7UY8 - chains B and A of the 4 polymer chains in the assembly; structure by electron microscopy, 4.50 A resolution (low resolution: residue-level contacts below are approximate; hydrogen-bond / salt-bridge calls are withheld).

== Chain B ==
Name: DNA polymerase alpha subunit B
Source organism: Tetrahymena thermophila
Reference sequence: I7MAE1 (I7MAE1_TETTS); residue numbers follow UniProt; this construct covers 1-595
Amino-acid sequence (595 residues; row label = number of the first residue in the row):
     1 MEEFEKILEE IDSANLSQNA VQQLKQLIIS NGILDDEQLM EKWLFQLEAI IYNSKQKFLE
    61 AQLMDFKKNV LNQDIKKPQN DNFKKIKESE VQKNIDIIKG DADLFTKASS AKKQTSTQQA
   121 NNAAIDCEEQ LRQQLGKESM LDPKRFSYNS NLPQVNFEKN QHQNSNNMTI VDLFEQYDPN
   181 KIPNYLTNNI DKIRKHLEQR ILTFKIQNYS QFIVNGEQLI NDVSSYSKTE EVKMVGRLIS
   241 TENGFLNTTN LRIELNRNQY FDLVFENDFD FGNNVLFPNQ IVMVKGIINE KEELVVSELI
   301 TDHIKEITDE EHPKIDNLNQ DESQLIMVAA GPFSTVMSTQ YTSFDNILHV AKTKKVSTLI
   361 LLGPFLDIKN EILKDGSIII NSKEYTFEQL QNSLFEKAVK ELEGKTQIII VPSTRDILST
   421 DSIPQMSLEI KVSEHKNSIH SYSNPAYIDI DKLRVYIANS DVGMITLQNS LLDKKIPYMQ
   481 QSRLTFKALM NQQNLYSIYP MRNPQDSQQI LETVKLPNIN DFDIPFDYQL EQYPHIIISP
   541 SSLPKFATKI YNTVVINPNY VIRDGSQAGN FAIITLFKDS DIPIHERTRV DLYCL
Disordered / not traced: 1-160, 216-229, 288-293, 305-322, 580-584

== Chain A ==
Name: DNA polymerase
Source organism: Tetrahymena thermophila
Notes: EC 2.7.7.7
Reference sequence: Q23AJ0 (Q23AJ0_TETTS); numbering as in UniProt (aligned over 1-1393)
Amino-acid sequence (1393 residues; each row starts with the number of its first residue):
     1 MSDKLTRLER LNKEVKKQNK LKQHSKNNRF DDDMDIEAYE DDEQIEEDDF IDDTQEDKKY
    61 KKKYREIEDE FDQEIEEEEE LNKKKKTKNT ILNYTNTTAV TNNKKKAISK QIPDIDIEEI
   121 MKLTERKKKI EQEEAQLLQE EQELLEQEKR EEEEKKRISQ EAKSILREDC ASSKTANSSK
   181 GKVDQNILNA INRDFSDDSN TVDSISEFQK LKSLAQKANL ANESLKQSKV SNTEINLTNL
   241 SISQVKKIND YKNEDGSVDA YLYDYFYDAQ VKPDKIYAFA KVQNKQTNAF DTCVIQIDTI
   301 IRNLFFYPSS DTVTEQQIKN EIAELLKKEQ TSRKNVEFLG AFVDKNYAFE LPIPRGKSRW
   361 YQVVMSYEYE VISPDTKGQY FSYCVGSTYS ALETFLITKK ITGPSWVRFQ NVKDTTSCIT
   421 NRKLEFRVDY TNQSNIQVLQ KQLPTPPLSV VCISLKTSQQ IVLSQKKKEY KKEIFNLNMK
   481 YHEGINIDNS NKDELNQFKS ISFITHIDPT KKQDSITKKG TLPETTKFCL NELNLLEQFL
   541 VHFNEIDPDI VVAHDLYSTV FEIILTRIRE KGIRKWNLLS KLINIGSSDI PKYGSSTFKT
   601 KMAMKGRLLV DTLLSSQEFV NCVEYTLEAL AQKLFKIEIP RIDAKAYQQK FATYKLLNSL
   661 VDDTYQDIDY ALRIMYHLQI VPLTKQLTSI CGNIWMGSLQ NQRAERNEML LLHKFNQLNY
   721 VYPDNFKNLP ESYKKKHKNA QIRKQYEEDE DQAQGNKNPK KKENKYKGGQ VFEPEKGLYN
   781 EYIVLLDFNS LYPSIIQEFN VCFTTCVRDP IPLEMQMAPF LGNKKAAIQY SKNQNTKENK
   841 MQDEDEEDNE NEQIVQTHDV LPTIEVIKGI APLPSILQYL VEQRKVVKNQ IKGQKDPQVI
   901 ETLDIKQKAF KLVANSMYGC LGFSSSRFYA MPLASFITAK GRHILFDSKK IVEDMGYSVI
   961 YGDTDSLMIK PGTNEFLEAV KTGLSIKIKV NSKYKKLQLD IDGVFKNMLL LKKKKYATLK
  1021 VANWEEVKNT NAPEKLEKEI KGIDVVRRDW CQLSRDAGNK ILEIILESKS SENMLDDIKK
  1081 YLIQLNDDIN QKNIKNSNYY ITKRLTKRVD QYGEKNLPHV AVAQRSIQEK GIDPQTYVNQ
  1141 IISYIICKNE QSSRLVDKAY SPQEFITQSK SLEIDLQYYK RFQLFEPIKR MLEVIEGINL
  1201 QEIASILEVH YSVQHVSQNN ELNAENVLNL KSKRNQFLTS IPRVLVDCKK CDQTFLFLGI
  1261 LEENADAASI LKCKCGNDIY IQLKNKIALV VKELIRNFEE NAIQIDNEEF EYTHQISLVG
  1321 KAKQQKMSSF TLNQKLLSIQ AMFDITKEEQ ENTQKVTIEK IKTIKKTLDD LLSKSQYNNL
  1381 NLSNIFTSFG LLK
Disordered / not traced: 1-1231, 1260-1264, 1393
Bound ions: Zn2+: Cys1248, Cys1251, Cys1273, Cys1275

== How chain B and chain A interact ==
Residue-residue contacts - 52 pairs, chain B then chain A:
  Pro179(B) - Lys1374(A)
  Ile182(B) - Gln1376(A)
  Pro183(B) - Gln1376(A)
  Tyr185(B) - Lys1374(A)
  Tyr185(B) - Gln1376(A)
  Leu186(B) - Phe1298(A)
  Leu186(B) - Leu1332(A)
  Thr187(B) - Gln1376(A)
  Thr187(B) - Tyr1377(A)
  Asn188(B) - Phe1298(A)
  Asn188(B) - Gln1325(A)
  Ile190(B) - Asn1301(A)
  Ile190(B) - Lys1323(A)
  Ile193(B) - Ile1316(A)
  Arg194(B) - Ser1317(A)
  Arg194(B) - Leu1318(A)
  Arg194(B) - Val1319(A)
  Arg194(B) - Gly1320(A)
  Leu197(B) - Leu1318(A)
  Arg237(B) - Gln1315(A)
  Arg237(B) - Ile1316(A)
  Arg237(B) - Leu1318(A)
  Ile239(B) - Ser1317(A)
  Asn243(B) - Ile1305(A)
  Asn243(B) - Thr1313(A)
  Glu254(B) - Val1319(A)
  Asn256(B) - Val1319(A)
  Arg257(B) - Val1319(A)
  Tyr260(B) - Val1319(A)
  Tyr385(B) - Ile1281(A)
  Thr386(B) - Asn1285(A)
  Phe387(B) - Asn1285(A)
  Phe387(B) - Leu1289(A)
  Glu388(B) - Lys1284(A)
  Thr414(B) - Lys1292(A)
  Asp416(B) - Lys1292(A)
  Ile417(B) - Leu1289(A)
  Ile417(B) - Lys1292(A)
  Ser419(B) - Lys1292(A)
  Thr420(B) - Lys1292(A)
  Thr420(B) - Ile1295(A)
  Ser422(B) - Glu1299(A)
  Tyr499(B) - His1314(A)
  Pro500(B) - Gln1315(A)
  Gln508(B) - Tyr1312(A)
  Gln508(B) - His1314(A)
  Ile510(B) - Arg1296(A)
  Ile510(B) - Glu1300(A)
  Ile510(B) - His1314(A)
  Thr513(B) - Arg1296(A)
  Thr513(B) - Glu1299(A)
  Lys515(B) - Glu1299(A)
Interface residues without a listed pair, chain B (43 interface residues in all): Asn180, Asn184, Pro278, Ile368, Asp375, Glu384, Arg415, Arg502, Ser507
Interface residues without a listed pair, chain A (33 interface residues in all): Gln1282, Ile1303, Lys1321, Ser1329, Leu1371, Ser1375

== In short ==
The interface between chain B and chain A involves 43 residues on one side and 33 on the other. Cys1248(A),
Cys1251(A), Cys1273(A) and Cys1275(A) form the Zn2+ site.
Chain B is DNA polymerase alpha subunit B and chain A is DNA polymerase, both from Tetrahymena thermophila;
the structure, Tetrahymena Polymerase alpha-Primase, was determined by electron microscopy (same publication
as 7UY5, 7UY6 and 7UY7).
